6IOL - chains A and B of the 12 polymer chains in the assembly; structure by electron microscopy, 3.76 A resolution.

Chain A (and B):
Protein: Outer membrane protein OprM
Source organism: Pseudomonas aeruginosa PAO1
Notes: chain B of this document is another copy of the same molecule, construct and numbering; everything in this record applies to it too
UniProtKB: Q51487 (OPRM_PSEAE); residues 1-468 here correspond to UniProt positions 18-485 (UniProt number = residue number + 17)
Amino-acid sequence (474 residues; each row starts with the number of its first residue):
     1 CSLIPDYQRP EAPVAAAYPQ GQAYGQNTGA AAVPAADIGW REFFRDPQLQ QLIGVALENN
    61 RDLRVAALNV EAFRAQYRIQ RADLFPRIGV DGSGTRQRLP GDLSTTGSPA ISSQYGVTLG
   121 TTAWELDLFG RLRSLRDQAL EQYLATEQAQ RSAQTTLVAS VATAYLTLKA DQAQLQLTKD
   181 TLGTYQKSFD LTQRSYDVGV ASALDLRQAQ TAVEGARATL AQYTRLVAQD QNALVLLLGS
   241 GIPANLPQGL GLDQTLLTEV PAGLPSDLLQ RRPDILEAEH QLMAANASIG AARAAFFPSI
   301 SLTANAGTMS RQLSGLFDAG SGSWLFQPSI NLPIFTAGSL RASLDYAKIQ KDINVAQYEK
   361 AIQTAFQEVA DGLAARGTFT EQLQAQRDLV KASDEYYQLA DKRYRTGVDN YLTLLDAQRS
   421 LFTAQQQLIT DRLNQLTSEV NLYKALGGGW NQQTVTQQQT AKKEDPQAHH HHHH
Unresolved in the structure: 456-474
Differences from the reference sequence: expression tag (469-474)
Reported in the primary citation:
  - mutagenesis - G199A, R403A, G407A: abolished binding to Multidrug resistance protein MexA

How chain A and chain B interact:
Residue-residue contacts - 97 pairs, chain A then chain B:
  Asn-60(A) with Lys-360(B)
  Arg-61(A) with Pro-13(B); Ala-356(B); Glu-359(B), salt bridge; Lys-360(B); Gln-363(B), hydrogen bond
  Arg-64(A) with Glu-359(B), salt bridge
  Val-65(A) with Ala-356(B), hydrophobic; Gln-357(B)
  Leu-68(A) with Asp-352(B); Ile-353(B), hydrophobic
  Asn-69(A) with Ile-353(B)
  Glu-71(A) with Ile-349(B)
  Ala-72(A) with Tyr-346(B); Ile-349(B); Gln-350(B)
  Ala-75(A) with Ala-342(B); Tyr-346(B), hydrophobic
  Arg-78(A) with Gly-338(B); Ala-342(B); Asp-345(B), salt bridge
  Ile-79(A) with Ser-339(B); Ala-342(B), hydrophobic; Ser-343(B)
  Ala-82(A) with Thr-336(B); Ala-337(B); Gly-338(B); Ser-339(B)
  Phe-85(A) with Ala-337(B), hydrophobic
  Pro-86(A) with Phe-335(B)
  Arg-87(A) with Pro-333(B); Phe-335(B)
  Ile-88(A) with Ile-334(B), hydrogen bond (backbone-backbone); Phe-335(B), hydrogen bond (backbone-backbone)
  Gly-89(A) with Leu-332(B); Ile-334(B)
  Val-90(A) with Ile-330(B); Asn-331(B); Leu-332(B), hydrogen bond (backbone-backbone); Ile-334(B)
  Asp-91(A) with Asn-331(B)
  Gly-92(A) with Ser-329(B), hydrogen bond (backbone-side chain); Ile-330(B), hydrogen bond (backbone-backbone)
  Gly-94(A) with Gln-327(B); Pro-328(B)
  Thr-95(A) with Gln-327(B)
  Arg-96(A) with Trp-324(B); Leu-325(B); Phe-326(B), hydrogen bond (backbone-backbone)
  Gln-97(A) with Met-309(B); Trp-324(B); Leu-325(B)
  Arg-98(A) with Gly-322(B), hydrogen bond (side chain-backbone); Ser-323(B); Trp-324(B), hydrogen bond (backbone-backbone)
  Pro-100(A) with Ser-321(B); Ser-323(B)
  Asp-102(A) with Arg-311(B)
  Leu-103(A) with Gln-114(B); Met-309(B); Arg-311(B)
  Leu-119(A) with Ile-334(B), hydrophobic
  Ala-203(A) with Leu-399(B)
  Leu-204(A) with Tyr-396(B), hydrophobic
  Arg-207(A) with Glu-395(B), salt bridge
  Gln-208(A) with Tyr-396(B), hydrogen bond
  Gln-210(A) with Ala-392(B)
  Thr-211(A) with Leu-389(B); Ala-392(B)
  Glu-214(A) with Ala-385(B); Asp-388(B); Leu-389(B)
  Gly-215(A) with Leu-389(B)
  Arg-217(A) with Ala-385(B)
  Ala-218(A) with Gln-382(B); Ala-385(B); Gln-386(B)
  Ala-221(A) with Thr-378(B); Gln-382(B)
  Gln-222(A) with Gln-382(B)
  Thr-224(A) with Ala-23(B)
  Arg-225(A) with Thr-378(B); Phe-379(B); Gln-382(B)
  Ala-228(A) with Ala-23(B), hydrophobic; Tyr-24(B); Ala-374(B), hydrophobic
  Gln-229(A) with Asp-371(B)
  Asn-232(A) with Tyr-24(B), hydrogen bond; Gln-367(B); Ala-370(B); Asp-371(B)
  Leu-236(A) with Lys-360(B); Gln-363(B); Thr-364(B); Gln-367(B)
  Gly-239(A) with Gln-363(B), hydrogen bond (backbone-side chain)
Other interface residues (no listed pair), chain A (54 interface residues in all): Ser-93, Leu-99, Pro-109, Lys-179, Ala-233, Ser-240
Other interface residues (no listed pair), chain B (61 interface residues in all): Pro-19, Gln-22, Gly-320, Leu-340, Glu-381, Ser-393, Arg-403

Summary:
54 residues of chain A and 61 residues of chain B are in contact; the contacts include 12 hydrogen bonds and 4
salt bridges. Among the polar pairs are Arg-61(A)/Glu-359(B), Arg-64(A)/Glu-359(B) and Arg-78(A)/Asp-345(B).
The paper reports that G199A, R403A and G407A of chain A abolish binding to Multidrug resistance protein MexA.
Chain A and chain B are both Outer membrane protein OprM (Pseudomonas aeruginosa PAO1); the structure, Cryo-EM
structure of multidrug efflux pump MexAB-OprM (60 degree state), was determined by electron microscopy,
deposited together with 6IOK.
